Entry 1HQQ (X-ray diffraction, 1.70 A resolution); this record covers chains B and F of the 8 polymer chains in the assembly.

== Chain B ==
Name: Streptavidin
Organism: Streptomyces avidinii
Reference sequence: P22629 (SAV_STRAV); residues 11-139 here correspond to UniProt positions 1-129 (UniProt number = residue number - 10)
Chain sequence (129 residues; each row starts with the number of its first residue):
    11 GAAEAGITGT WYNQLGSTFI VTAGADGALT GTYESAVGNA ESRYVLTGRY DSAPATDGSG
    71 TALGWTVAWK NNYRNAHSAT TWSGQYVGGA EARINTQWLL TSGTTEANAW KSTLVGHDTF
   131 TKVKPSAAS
Unresolved in the structure: 11-15, 135-139

== Chain F ==
Name: MP-2
Notes: engineered mutation(s): M9A
Chain sequence (14 residues; row label = number of the first residue in the row):
     1 RCCHPQCGAV EECR
Unresolved in the structure: 14
Disulfide bonds: Cys2-Cys7, Cys3-Cys13

== How chain B and chain F interact ==
Residue-residue contacts (20):
  Leu25(B) - Gln6(F)
  Leu25(B) - Cys7(F)
  Ser27(B) - Gln6(F)
  Ser27(B) - Gly8(F)
  Ser45(B) - Gly8(F)
  Ser45(B) - Ala9(F)
  Ser45(B) - Val10(F)
  Val47(B) - Val10(F)  hydrophobic
  Asn49(B) - Val10(F)
  Glu51(B) - Glu12(F)
  Tyr54(B) - Pro5(F)
  Trp79(B) - His4(F)
  Trp79(B) - Pro5(F)  hydrophobic
  Trp79(B) - Gln6(F)
  Arg84(B) - Val10(F)  hydrogen bond (side chain-backbone)
  Arg84(B) - Glu12(F)  salt bridge
  Ser88(B) - His4(F)  hydrogen bond
  Thr90(B) - Gln6(F)  hydrogen bond
  Trp108(B) - Gln6(F)
  Leu110(B) - Gln6(F)
Also at the interface, not in a pair above, chain B (17 interface residues in all): Ser52, Ala86, Trp92, Asp128
Also at the interface, not in a pair above, chain F (9 interface residues in all): Glu11

== Summary ==
17 residues of chain B face 9 of chain F across their interface, with 3 hydrogen bonds and 1 salt bridge.
Among the polar pairs are Arg84(B)-Glu12(F), Arg84(B)-Val10(F) and Ser88(B)-His4(F).
Chain B is Streptavidin (Streptomyces avidinii) and chain F is MP-2; the structure, Miniprotein mp-2 (M9A)
complex with streptavidin, was determined by X-ray diffraction.
